2UWA - chain A; structure by X-ray diffraction, 1.80 A resolution.

Chain A:
Molecule: Cellulase
From: Tropaeolum majus
Notes: EC 3.2.1.151, 3.2.1.4
UniProtKB: Q07524 (Q07524_TROMA); residues 1-271 here correspond to UniProt positions 25-295 (UniProt number = residue number + 24)
Amino-acid sequence (274 residues; numbered -2 to 271; the number before each row is that of its first residue; numbers below 1 keep their minus sign (Ala-2 is residue -2)):
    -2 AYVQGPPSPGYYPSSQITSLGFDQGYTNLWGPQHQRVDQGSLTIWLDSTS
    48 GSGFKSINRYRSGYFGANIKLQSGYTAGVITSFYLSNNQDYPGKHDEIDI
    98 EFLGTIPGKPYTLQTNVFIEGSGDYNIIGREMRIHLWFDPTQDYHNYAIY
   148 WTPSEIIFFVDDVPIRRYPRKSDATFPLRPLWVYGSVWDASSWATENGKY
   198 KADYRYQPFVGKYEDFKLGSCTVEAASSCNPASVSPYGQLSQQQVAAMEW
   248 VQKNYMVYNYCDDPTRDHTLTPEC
Cystine bridges: Cys218-Cys226, Cys258-Cys271
Reported in the primary citation:
  - catalytic residues: Glu94, Glu98
  - conformationally variable residues (loop rearrangement): Asn84 to Asp93, Glu117 to Gly126, Ser189 to Gly195, Trp190 to Tyr197
  - specificity-determining residues: Ile124, Ser189, Asn194 (proposed by the authors, not directly observed)

Overview:
From the paper: catalytic residues Glu94 and Glu98; specificity determinants Ile124, Ser189 and Asn194.
Chain A is Cellulase (Tropaeolum majus); the structure, Crystal structure of the Nasturtium seedling
xyloglucanase isoform NXG1, was determined by X-ray diffraction, deposited together with 2UWB and 2UWC.
